PDB entry 6QVD | electron microscopy, 4.34 A resolution (low resolution: residue-level contacts below are approximate; hydrogen-bond / salt-bridge calls are withheld) | chains B and A

== Chain B (and A) ==
Name: Chloride channel protein 1
From: Homo sapiens
Notes: chain A of this document is another copy of the same molecule, construct and numbering; everything in this record applies to it too
UniProt: P35523 (CLCN1_HUMAN); residue numbers follow UniProt; this construct covers 1-988
Amino-acid sequence (988 residues; each row starts with the number of its first residue):
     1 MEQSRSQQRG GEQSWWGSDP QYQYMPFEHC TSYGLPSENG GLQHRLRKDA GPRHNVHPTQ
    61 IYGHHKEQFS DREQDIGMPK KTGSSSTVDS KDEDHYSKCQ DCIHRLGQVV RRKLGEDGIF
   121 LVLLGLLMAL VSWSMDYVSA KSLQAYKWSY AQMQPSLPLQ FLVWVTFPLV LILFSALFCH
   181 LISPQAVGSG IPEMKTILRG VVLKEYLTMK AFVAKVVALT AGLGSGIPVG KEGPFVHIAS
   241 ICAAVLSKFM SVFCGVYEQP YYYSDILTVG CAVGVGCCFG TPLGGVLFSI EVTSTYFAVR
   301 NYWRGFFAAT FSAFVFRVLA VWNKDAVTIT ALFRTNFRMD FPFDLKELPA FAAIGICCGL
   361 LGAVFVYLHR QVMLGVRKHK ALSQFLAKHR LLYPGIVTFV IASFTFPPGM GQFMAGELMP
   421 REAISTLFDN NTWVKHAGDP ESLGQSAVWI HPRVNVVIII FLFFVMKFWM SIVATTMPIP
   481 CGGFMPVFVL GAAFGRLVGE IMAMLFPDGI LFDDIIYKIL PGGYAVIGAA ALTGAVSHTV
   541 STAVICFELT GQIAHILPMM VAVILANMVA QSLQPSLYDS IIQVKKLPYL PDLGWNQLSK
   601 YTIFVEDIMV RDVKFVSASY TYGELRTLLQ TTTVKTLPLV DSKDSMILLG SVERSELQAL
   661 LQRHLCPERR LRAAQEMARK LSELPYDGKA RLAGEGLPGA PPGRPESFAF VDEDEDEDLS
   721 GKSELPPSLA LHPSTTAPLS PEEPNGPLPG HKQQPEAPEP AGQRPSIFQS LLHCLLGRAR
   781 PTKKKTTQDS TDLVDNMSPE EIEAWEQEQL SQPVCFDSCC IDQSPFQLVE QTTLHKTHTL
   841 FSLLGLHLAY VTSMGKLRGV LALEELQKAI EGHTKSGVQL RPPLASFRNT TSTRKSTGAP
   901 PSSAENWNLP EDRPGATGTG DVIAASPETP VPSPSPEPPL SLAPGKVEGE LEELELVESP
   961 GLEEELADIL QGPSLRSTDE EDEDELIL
Unresolved in the structure: 1-114, 254-261, 590-592, 667-817, 873-988
Curated features (UniProtKB/Swiss-Prot):
  - motif: Gly188 to Pro192 (Selectivity filter part_1), Gly230 to Pro234 (Selectivity filter part_2), Gly482 to Pro486 (Selectivity filter part_3)
  - binding site (chloride): Ser189, Phe484, Tyr578
  - site: Glu232 (Protopore gate)
  - modified residue: Ser886 (Phosphoserine)
  - natural variant: Gln43 (Q43R: In MCAR), Ser70 (S70L: In MCAR; uncertain significance), Thr82 (T82A: In MCAR; uncertain significance), Arg105 (R105C: In MCAR), Met128 (M128V: In MCAD), Asp136 (D136G: In MCAR), Tyr137 (Y137D: In MCAR), Tyr150 (Y150C: In MCAR), Gln154 (Q154R: No effect on chloride transport), Gln160 (Q160H: In MCAR), Phe161 (F161V: In MCAD and MCAR), Trp164 (W164R: In MCAR), 48 further natural variant entries in UniProt
  - mutagenesis: Ile290 (I290C/E/F/G/K/L/Q/T/V/Y: Changed chloride channel activity; changed gating of the channel), Glu291 (E291D: No effect on calcium channel activity; E291L: Loss of calcium channel activity), Arg496 (R496K: Changed gating of the channel), Gly499 (G499K/E: Changed gating of the channel; G499Q: No effect on gating of the channel), Glu500 (E500Q: No effect on channel function), Thr636 (T636A: Reduces the effect of adenosine nucleotides on common gate), Pro638 (P638A: Reduces the effect of adenosine nucleotides on common gate), Ser651 (S651A: Has normal sensitivity to adenosine nucleotides), His847 (H847A: Reduces the effect of adenosine nucleotides on common gate), Leu848 (L848A: Abrogates the effect of adenosine nucleotides on common gate), Ala849 (A849V: Has normal sensitivity to adenosine nucleotides)

== Chain B / chain A interface ==
Pairs across the interface (60; chain B residue first):
  Glu291(B) - Val299(A)
  Thr295(B) - Phe297(A)
  Thr295(B) - Ala298(A)
  Thr295(B) - Val299(A)
  Tyr296(B) - Tyr296(A)
  Tyr296(B) - Phe297(A)
  Tyr296(B) - Ala298(A)
  Phe297(B) - Thr295(A)
  Phe297(B) - Tyr296(A)
  Ala298(B) - Thr295(A)
  Ala298(B) - Tyr296(A)
  Val299(B) - Glu291(A)
  Val299(B) - Ser294(A)
  Val299(B) - Thr295(A)
  Trp303(B) - His538(A)
  Trp303(B) - Thr539(A)
  Trp303(B) - Asn567(A)
  Trp303(B) - Gln571(A)
  Phe306(B) - Val540(A)
  Phe306(B) - Met560(A)
  Phe307(B) - Ile564(A)
  Phe307(B) - Met568(A)
  Thr310(B) - Met560(A)
  Ala313(B) - Leu557(A)
  Arg317(B) - Leu557(A)
  Thr328(B) - Phe341(A)
  Thr328(B) - Pro342(A)
  Thr328(B) - Leu345(A)
  Ile329(B) - Phe343(A)
  Ile329(B) - Leu345(A)
  Arg334(B) - Met339(A)
  Arg334(B) - Asp340(A)
  Met339(B) - Arg334(A)
  Met339(B) - Met339(A)
  Met339(B) - Gln552(A)
  Asp340(B) - Arg334(A)
  Phe341(B) - Thr328(A)
  Pro342(B) - Thr328(A)
  Phe343(B) - Ile329(A)
  Leu345(B) - Ile329(A)
  Val540(B) - Tyr302(A)
  Val540(B) - Phe306(A)
  Gly551(B) - Ile553(A)
  Gln552(B) - Met339(A)
  Ile553(B) - Gly551(A)
  Ile553(B) - Ile553(A)
  Leu557(B) - Ala313(A)
  Leu557(B) - Arg317(A)
  Met560(B) - Phe306(A)
  Met560(B) - Thr310(A)
  Ile564(B) - Phe307(A)
  Asn567(B) - Trp303(A)
  Gln571(B) - Trp303(A)
  Ile647(B) - Met854(A)
  Gln823(B) - Val829(A)
  Ser824(B) - Val829(A)
  Val829(B) - Gln823(A)
  Val829(B) - Ser824(A)
  Met854(B) - Ile647(A)
  Met854(B) - Met854(A)
Also at the interface, not in a pair above, chain B (53 interface residues in all): Gly280, Pro282, Leu283, Leu287, Ile290, Ser294, Tyr302, Phe314, Val321, Asn336, Leu348, His538, Thr539, Phe547, Glu548, Ile556, Met568, Gln831
Also at the interface, not in a pair above, chain A (54 interface residues in all): Gly280, Pro282, Leu283, Leu287, Ile290, Phe314, Val321, Asn336, Leu348, Phe547, Glu548, Ile556, Val561, Gln831

== Summary ==
Chain B and chain A form an interface of 53 and 54 residues respectively. Curated annotation (UniProt) lists 3
chloride-binding residues and 11 mutagenesis sites on chain B.
Chain B and chain A are both Chloride channel protein 1 (Homo sapiens); the structure, CryoEM structure of the
human ClC-1 chloride channel, CBS state 2, was determined by electron microscopy (same publication as 6QV6,
6QVB, 6QVC and 6QVU).
